PDB entry 2O5I | X-ray diffraction, 2.50 A resolution | chains H and C of the 8 polymer chains in the assembly

[Chain H]
Molecule: 16-nt RNA strand
Sequence (16 nucleotides; row label = number of the first residue in the row):
     1 GAGUCUGCGG CGCGCG
Ion coordination: Mg2+: G16 (shared with 3 residues of chain D)

[Chain C]
Protein: DNA-directed RNA polymerase beta chain
Source organism: Thermus thermophilus
Notes: EC 2.7.7.6
UniProtKB: Q8RQE9 (RPOB_THET8); residues 1-1119 here = UniProt positions 1-1119
Sequence (1119 residues; row label = number of the first residue in the row):
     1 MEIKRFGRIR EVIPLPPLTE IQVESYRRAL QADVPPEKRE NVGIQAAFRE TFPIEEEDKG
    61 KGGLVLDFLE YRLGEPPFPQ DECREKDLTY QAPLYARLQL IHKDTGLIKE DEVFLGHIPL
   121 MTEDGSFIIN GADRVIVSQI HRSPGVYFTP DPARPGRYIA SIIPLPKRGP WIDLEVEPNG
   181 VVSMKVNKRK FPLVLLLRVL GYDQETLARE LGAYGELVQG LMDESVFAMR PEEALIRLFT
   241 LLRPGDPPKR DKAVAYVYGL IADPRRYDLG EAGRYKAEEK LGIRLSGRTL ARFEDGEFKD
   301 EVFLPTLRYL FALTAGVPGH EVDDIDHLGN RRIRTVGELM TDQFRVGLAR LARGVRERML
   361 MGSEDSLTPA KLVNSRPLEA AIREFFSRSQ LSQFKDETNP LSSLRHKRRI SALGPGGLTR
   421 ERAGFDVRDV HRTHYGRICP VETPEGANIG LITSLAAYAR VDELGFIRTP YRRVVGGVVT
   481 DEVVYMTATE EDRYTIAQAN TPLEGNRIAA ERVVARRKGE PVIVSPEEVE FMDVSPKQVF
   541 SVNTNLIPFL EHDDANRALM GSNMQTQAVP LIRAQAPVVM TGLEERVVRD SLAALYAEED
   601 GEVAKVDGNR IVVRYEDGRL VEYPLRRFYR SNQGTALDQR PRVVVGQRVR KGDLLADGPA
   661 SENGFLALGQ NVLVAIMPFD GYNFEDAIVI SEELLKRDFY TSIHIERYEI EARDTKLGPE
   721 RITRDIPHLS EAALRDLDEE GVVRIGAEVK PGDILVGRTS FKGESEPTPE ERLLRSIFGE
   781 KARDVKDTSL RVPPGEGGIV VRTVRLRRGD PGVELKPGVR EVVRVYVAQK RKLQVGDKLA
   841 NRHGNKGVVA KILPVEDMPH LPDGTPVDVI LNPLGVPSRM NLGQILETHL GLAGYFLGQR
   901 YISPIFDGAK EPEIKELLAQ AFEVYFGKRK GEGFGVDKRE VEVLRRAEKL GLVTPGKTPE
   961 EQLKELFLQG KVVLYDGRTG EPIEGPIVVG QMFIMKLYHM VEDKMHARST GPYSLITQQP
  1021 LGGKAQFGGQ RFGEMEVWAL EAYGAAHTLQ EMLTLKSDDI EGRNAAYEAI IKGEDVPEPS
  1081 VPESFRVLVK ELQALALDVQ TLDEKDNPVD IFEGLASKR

[How chain H and chain C interact]
Contacting residue pairs - 26 pairs, chain H then chain C:
  G1(H) - Glu770(C)  hydrogen bond to the base
  G1(H) - Leu773(C)  base contact
  U4(H) - Glu764(C)  hydrogen bond to the sugar
  C5(H) - Glu764(C)  sugar contact
  U6(H) - Tyr1013(C)  base contact
  U6(H) - Leu1015(C)  phosphate contact
  G7(H) - Tyr1013(C)  hydrogen bond to the base
  G7(H) - Ser1014(C)  base contact
  G7(H) - Leu1015(C)  hydrogen bond to the base
  G7(H) - Leu1021(C)  base contact
  C8(H) - Leu1021(C)  phosphate contact
  C11(H) - Gln390(C)  hydrogen bond to the phosphate
  G12(H) - Gln390(C)  hydrogen bond to the phosphate
  G12(H) - Gln393(C)  sugar contact
  G12(H) - Leu413(C)  phosphate contact
  C13(H) - Arg409(C)  hydrogen bond to the phosphate
  C13(H) - Asn448(C)  hydrogen bond to the phosphate
  C13(H) - Ile452(C)  phosphate contact
  G14(H) - Arg405(C)  salt bridge to the phosphate
  G14(H) - Arg409(C)  salt bridge to the phosphate
  G14(H) - Pro444(C)  phosphate contact
  G14(H) - Gln567(C)  hydrogen bond to the phosphate
  C15(H) - Asn563(C)  phosphate contact
  C15(H) - Gln567(C)  hydrogen bond to the phosphate
  C15(H) - Lys846(C)  hydrogen bond to the phosphate
  G16(H) - Lys846(C)  salt bridge to the phosphate
Also at the interface, not in a pair above, chain C (22 interface residues in all): Met560, Lys786, Lys838, Glu1002

[Summary]
The interface between chain H and chain C involves 12 residues on one side and 22 on the other; the contacts
include 11 hydrogen bonds and 3 salt bridges. Among the polar pairs are G1(H)-Glu770(C), G7(H)-Tyr1013(C) and
G7(H)-Leu1015(C).
Chain H is a 16-nt RNA strand and chain C is DNA-directed RNA polymerase beta chain (Thermus thermophilus);
the structure, Crystal structure of the T. thermophilus RNA polymerase elongation complex, was determined by
X-ray diffraction.
